4IOI - chains A and C of the 5 polymer chains in the assembly; structure by X-ray diffraction, 1.95 A resolution.

== Chain A ==
Molecule: Trastuzumab light chain
From: Homo sapiens
Sequence (214 residues; numbered 1 to 214; the number before each row is that of its first residue):
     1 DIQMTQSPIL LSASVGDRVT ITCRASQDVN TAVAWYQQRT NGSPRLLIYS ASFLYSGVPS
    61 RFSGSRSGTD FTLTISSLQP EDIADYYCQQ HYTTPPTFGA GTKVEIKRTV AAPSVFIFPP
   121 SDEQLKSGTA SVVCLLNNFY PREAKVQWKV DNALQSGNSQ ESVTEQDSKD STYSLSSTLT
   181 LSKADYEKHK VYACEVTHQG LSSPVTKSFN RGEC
Cystine bridges: Cys23-Cys88, Cys134-Cys194

== Chain C ==
Molecule: meditope
Sequence (12 residues; each row starts with the number of its first residue):
     1 CQFDLSTRRL KC
Cystine bridges: Cys1-Cys12

== Chain A / chain C interface ==
Pairs across the interface (19):
  Ile9(A) - Cys1(C)  hydrophobic
  Gln38(A) - Phe3(C)
  Gln38(A) - Arg8(C)
  Gln38(A) - Arg9(C)
  Arg39(A) - Arg9(C)
  Thr40(A) - Thr7(C)
  Thr40(A) - Arg9(C)  hydrogen bond
  Asn41(A) - Ser6(C)  hydrogen bond (side chain-backbone)
  Asn41(A) - Thr7(C)  hydrogen bond (backbone-backbone)
  Gly42(A) - Arg8(C)
  Ser43(A) - Arg8(C)
  Ala84(A) - Arg9(C)
  Asp85(A) - Arg9(C)  salt bridge
  Asp85(A) - Leu10(C)  hydrogen bond (side chain-backbone)
  Tyr87(A) - Leu10(C)
  Lys103(A) - Arg9(C)
  Lys103(A) - Leu10(C)  hydrogen bond (side chain-backbone)
  Lys103(A) - Cys12(C)
  Glu165(A) - Arg9(C)  salt bridge
Interface residues without a listed pair, chain A (16 interface residues in all): Leu10, Ala100, Gly101, Thr102
Interface residues without a listed pair, chain C (9 interface residues in all): Lys11
From the paper, about this interface:
  - interface residues, chain A: Thr40(A), Asn41(A), Asp85(A)

== Overview ==
16 residues of chain A and 9 residues of chain C are in contact, with 5 hydrogen bonds and 2 salt bridges.
Polar contacts include Asp85(A)-Arg9(C), Glu165(A)-Arg9(C) and Thr40(A)-Arg9(C). From the paper: interface
residues Thr40(A), Asn41(A) and Asp85(A).
Here chain A is Trastuzumab light chain (Homo sapiens) and chain C is meditope. Entry 4IOI (Meditope-enabled
trastuzumab in complex with CQFDLSTRRLKC) was determined by X-ray diffraction (same publication as 4GW1, 4GW5
and 4HKZ).
